PDB entry 9JCX | X-ray diffraction, 2.75 A resolution | chains A and C

[Chain A]
Name: Transmembrane protease serine 2 non-catalytic chain
Organism: Homo sapiens
UniProt: O15393 (TMPS2_HUMAN); residue numbers follow UniProt; this construct covers 109-254
Chain sequence (146 residues; numbered 109 to 254; the number before each row is that of its first residue):
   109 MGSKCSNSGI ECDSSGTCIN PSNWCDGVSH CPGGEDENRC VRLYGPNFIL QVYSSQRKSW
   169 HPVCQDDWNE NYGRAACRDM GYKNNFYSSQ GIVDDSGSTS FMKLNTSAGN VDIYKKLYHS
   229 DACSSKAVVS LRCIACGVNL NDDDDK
Not modelled in the structure: 109-111, 202-206
Sequence notes: engineered mutation Asp-250 (Ser in O15393), Asp-251 (Ser in O15393), Asp-252 (Arg in O15393), Asp-253 (Gln in O15393), Lys-254 (Ser in O15393)
Swiss-Prot annotation at these positions:
  - binding site (Ca(2+)): Asn-131, Asp-134, Val-136, Asp-144, Glu-145
  - glycosylation (N-linked (GlcNAc...) asparagine): Asn-213, Asn-249
Cystine bridges: Cys-113/Cys-126, Cys-120/Cys-139, Cys-133/Cys-148, Cys-172/Cys-231, Cys-185/Cys-241
Covalent attachments: N-acetylglucosamine (NAG) linked to Asn-213
Metal / ion sites: Ca2+: Asn-131, Asp-134, Val-136, Asp-144, Glu-145

[Chain C]
Name: Transmembrane protease serine 2 catalytic chain
Organism: Homo sapiens
UniProt: O15393 (TMPS2_HUMAN); residues 256-492 here = UniProt positions 256-492
Chain sequence (249 residues; each row starts with the number of its first residue):
   256 IVGGESALPG AWPWQVSLHV QNVHVCGGSI ITPEWIVTAA HCVEKPLNNP WHWTAFAGIL
   316 RQSFMFYGAG YQVEKVISHP NYDSKTKNND IALMKLQKPL TFNDLVKPVC LPNPGMMLQP
   376 EQLCWISGWG ATEEKGKTSE VLNAAKVLLI ETQRCNSRYV YDNLITPAMI CAGFLQGNVD
   436 SCQGDAGGPL VTSKNNIWWL IGDTSWGSGC AKAYRPGVYG NVMVFTDWIY RQMRADGEFV
   496 EHHHHHHHH
Not modelled in the structure: 494-504
Sequence notes: engineered mutation Ala-441 (Ser in O15393); expression tag (493-504)
Swiss-Prot annotation at these positions:
  - active site (Charge relay system): His-296, Asp-345
  - mutagenesis: Arg-316 (R316A: No effect on catalytic activity or HKU1-CoV viral entry), Lys-340 (K340D: No effect on HKU1-CoV viral entry), Thr-341 (T341A/S: No effect on catalytic activity or HKU1-CoV viral entry), Arg-409 (R409A/T: No effect on catalytic activity. Reduces HKU1-CoV viral entry), Ser-412 (S412A/N: No effect on catalytic activity. Reduces HKU1-CoV viral entry), Arg-413 (R413A/K/V: No effect on catalytic activity. Reduces HKU1-CoV viral entry), Tyr-414 (Y414A/S/L/R: No effect on catalytic activity. Almost abolishes S protein-binding and HKU1-CoV viral entry), Val-415 (V415I: No effect on HKU1-CoV viral entry), Tyr-416 (Y416A: No effect on catalytic activity. Almost abolishes HKU1-CoV viral entry), Asp-417 (D417A/N: No effect on catalytic activity. Almost abolishes HKU1-CoV viral entry), Leu-419 (L419R/A/M: No effect on catalytic activity. Abolishes HKU1-CoV viral entry), Leu-430 (L430R: No effect on catalytic activity. Abolishes HKU1-CoV viral entry), 8 further mutagenesis entries in UniProt
Cystine bridges: Cys-281/Cys-297, Cys-410/Cys-426, Cys-437/Cys-465

[Interface between chain A and chain C]
Residue-residue contacts (53; chain A residue first):
  Glu-143(A) with Arg-486(C), hydrogen bond (backbone-side chain)
  Glu-145(A) with Arg-489(C)
  Asn-146(A) with Arg-486(C), hydrogen bond; Arg-489(C)
  Arg-147(A) with Asp-482(C), salt bridge; Tyr-485(C); Arg-486(C)
  Arg-150(A) with Pro-369(C)
  Leu-151(A) with Asn-368(C); Pro-369(C)
  Tyr-152(A) with Pro-369(C); Gly-370(C)
  Gly-153(A) with Asn-368(C), hydrogen bond (backbone-side chain); Pro-369(C), hydrogen bond (backbone-backbone); Gly-370(C)
  Pro-154(A) with Gly-370(C); Lys-449(C); Asn-450(C), hydrogen bond (backbone-side chain); Trp-454(C), hydrophobic
  Asn-155(A) with Asn-450(C), hydrogen bond
  Phe-156(A) with Asn-368(C); Ile-452(C), hydrophobic; Trp-454(C), hydrophobic
  Arg-186(A) with Arg-489(C)
  Asp-187(A) with Arg-489(C), salt bridge
  Met-188(A) with Tyr-485(C)
  Gly-189(A) with Met-488(C); Arg-489(C)
  Tyr-190(A) with Tyr-485(C), hydrogen bond
  Lys-191(A) with Glu-289(C), salt bridge; Asp-491(C), salt bridge; Gly-492(C)
  Arg-240(A) with Cys-365(C)
  Ile-242(A) with Ile-286(C); Pro-288(C)
  Ala-243(A) with Pro-363(C)
  Cys-244(A) with Pro-363(C); Val-364(C); Cys-365(C), disulfide
  Gly-245(A) with Pro-363(C), hydrogen bond (backbone-backbone); Cys-365(C); Ile-452(C); Trp-453(C), hydrogen bond (backbone-backbone)
  Val-246(A) with Pro-268(C); Trp-269(C); Lys-362(C)
  Asn-247(A) with Gly-265(C); Ala-266(C), hydrogen bond (side chain-backbone); Trp-269(C); Trp-453(C), hydrogen bond
  Leu-248(A) with Pro-264(C); Gly-265(C), hydrogen bond (backbone-backbone); Ala-266(C), hydrophobic
Interface residues without a listed pair, chain A (27 interface residues in all): Trp-132, Asn-193
Interface residues without a listed pair, chain C (36 interface residues in all): Leu-263, Trp-267, Thr-287, Trp-290, Lys-350, Leu-366, Met-371, Met-372, Asn-451
Cross-chain cystine bridges: Cys-244(A)/Cys-365(C)

[Summary]
27 residues of chain A face 36 of chain C across their interface; the contacts include 1 disulfide bond, 12
hydrogen bonds and 4 salt bridges. Among the polar pairs are Arg-147(A)/Asp-482(C), Asp-187(A)/Arg-489(C) and
Lys-191(A)/Glu-289(C). Covalently linked N-acetylglucosamine: at Asn-213(A).
Here chain A is Transmembrane protease serine 2 non-catalytic chain and chain C is Transmembrane protease
serine 2 catalytic chain, both from Homo sapiens. Entry 9JCX (Crystal structure of the HCoV-HKU1 RBD and
TMPRSS2) was determined by X-ray diffraction, deposited together with 9JD0, 9JD1 and 9U8G.
